8S9V - chains B and C of the 7 polymer chains in the assembly; structure by electron microscopy, 3.00 A resolution.

Chain B:
Protein: TIGR03984 family CRISPR-associated protein
From: Synechocystis sp. PCC 6803
Reference sequence: Q6ZED4 (Q6ZED4_SYNY3); numbering as in UniProt (aligned over 1-193)
Sequence (193 residues; row label = number of the first residue in the row):
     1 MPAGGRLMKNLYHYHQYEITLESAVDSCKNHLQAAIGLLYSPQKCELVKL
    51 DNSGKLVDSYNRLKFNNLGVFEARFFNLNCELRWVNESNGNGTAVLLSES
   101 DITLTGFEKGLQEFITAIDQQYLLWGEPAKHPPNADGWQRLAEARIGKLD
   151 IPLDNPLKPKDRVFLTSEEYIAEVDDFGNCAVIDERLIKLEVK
Unresolved in the structure: 1-8, 130-136

Chain C:
Protein: Cas10
From: Synechocystis sp. PCC 6803
Reference sequence: Q6ZED1 (Q6ZED1_SYNY3); residue numbers follow UniProt; this construct covers 2-558
Sequence (575 residues; numbered -16 to 558; the number before each row is that of its first residue; numbers below 1 keep their minus sign (Met-16 is residue -16)):
   -16 MAHHHHHHVGTENLYFQGFLVLIETSGNQHFIFSTNKLRENIGASELTYL
    34 ATTEILFQGVDRVFQTNYYDQWSDTNSLNFLADSKLNPAIDDPKNNADIE
    84 ILLATSGKAIALVKEEGKAKQLIKEVTKQALINAPGLEIGGIYVNCNWQD
   134 KLGVAKAVKEAHKQFEVNRAKRAGANGRFLRLPIAAGCSVSELPASDFDY
   184 NADGDKIPVSTVSKVKRETAKSAKKRLRSVDGRLVNDLAQLEKSFDELDW
   234 LAVVHADGNGLGQILLSLEKYIGEQTNRNYIDKYRRLSLALDNCTINAFK
   284 MAIAVFKEDSKKIDLPIVPLILGGDDLTVICRGDYALEFTREFLEAFEGQ
   334 TETHDDIKVIAQKAFGVDRLSACAGISIIKPHFPFSVAYTLAERLIKSAK
   384 EVKQKVTVTNSSPITPFPCSAIDFHILYDSSGIDFDRIREKLRPEDNTEL
   434 YNRPYVVTAAENLSQAQGYEWSQAHSLQTLADRVSYLRSEDGEGKSALPS
   484 SQSHALRTALYLEKNEADAQYSLISQRYKILKNFAEDGENKSLFHLENGK
   534 YVTRFLDALDAKDFFANANHKNQGE
Unresolved in the structure: -16 to -2, 290-297, 474-476, 553-558
Sequence notes: initiating methionine (-16); expression tag (-15 to 1)
Reported in the primary citation:
  - catalytic residues: His487, Arg490 (from molecular simulation)
  - mutagenesis - H487A, H487A/R490A, R490A: decreased catalytic activity with Self-target RNA
  - mutagenesis - D308A/D309A: abolished catalytic activity

Chain B / chain C interface:
Contacting residue pairs (53):
  Leu38(B) with Leu165(C), hydrophobic
  Tyr40(B) with Pro166(C)
  Ile115(B) with Lys107(C); Lys111(C)
  Ile118(B) with Arg161(C)
  Gln120(B) with Arg161(C); Phe162(C); Thr194(C)
  Gln121(B) with Ser179(C), hydrogen bond (backbone-side chain)
  Tyr122(B) with Phe162(C); Pro177(C), hydrophobic; Ala178(C)
  Leu123(B) with Ala168(C); Ala169(C), hydrogen bond (backbone-backbone); Ala178(C), hydrogen bond (backbone-backbone); Phe181(C), hydrophobic; Pro191(C), hydrophobic
  Leu124(B) with Ile167(C)
  Trp125(B) with Arg164(C); Pro166(C), hydrogen bond (side chain-backbone); Ile167(C), hydrogen bond (backbone-backbone); Ala168(C)
  Arg162(B) with Phe181(C)
  Phe164(B) with Ser179(C); Phe181(C), hydrophobic
  Leu165(B) with Leu165(C), hydrophobic
  Glu169(B) with Arg161(C), salt bridge; Phe162(C)
  Ile171(B) with Leu114(C), hydrophobic
  Glu173(B) with Lys107(C), salt bridge
  Asp175(B) with Arg155(C), salt bridge
  Asp176(B) with Lys103(C)
  Phe177(B) with Lys103(C); Ile106(C); Ile125(C), hydrophobic; Tyr126(C), hydrophobic; Asn151(C)
  Gly178(B) with Lys103(C); Ile106(C); Lys107(C), hydrogen bond (backbone-backbone); Thr110(C)
  Asn179(B) with Ile106(C); Thr110(C); Gly123(C); Gly124(C), hydrogen bond (side chain-backbone); Arg155(C)
  Cys180(B) with Lys107(C); Thr110(C), hydrogen bond (backbone-side chain); Lys111(C); Leu114(C)
  Ala181(B) with Leu114(C), hydrophobic
  Val182(B) with Arg161(C)
  Leu187(B) with Leu165(C), hydrophobic
Also at the interface, not in a pair above, chain B (29 interface residues in all): Cys45, Arg74, Thr116, Leu149
Also at the interface, not in a pair above, chain C (32 interface residues in all): Ile115, Lys154, Ala156, Gly160, Leu163, Gly170

In short:
Chain B and chain C form an interface of 29 and 32 residues respectively; the contacts include 8 hydrogen
bonds and 3 salt bridges. Among the polar pairs are Glu169(B)-Arg161(C), Glu173(B)-Lys107(C) and
Asp175(B)-Arg155(C). The paper reports catalytic residues His487(C) and Arg490(C); H487A, H487A/R490A and
R490A of chain C reduce catalytic activity with Self-target RNA.
Chain B is TIGR03984 family CRISPR-associated protein and chain C is Cas10, both from Synechocystis sp. PCC
6803; the structure, CRISPR-Cas type III-D effector complex bound to a self-target RNA in the pre-cleavage
state, was determined by electron microscopy together with 8S9T, 8S9U and 8S9X from the same study.
